PDB entry 7TMM | electron microscopy, 3.50 A resolution | chains M and N of the 16 polymer chains in the assembly

[Chain M]
Name: V-type proton ATPase subunit D
From: Saccharomyces cerevisiae
UniProtKB: A0A6A5Q1W2 (A0A6A5Q1W2_YEASX); residues 1-256 here = UniProt positions 1-256
Chain sequence (256 residues; numbered 1 to 256; the number before each row is that of its first residue):
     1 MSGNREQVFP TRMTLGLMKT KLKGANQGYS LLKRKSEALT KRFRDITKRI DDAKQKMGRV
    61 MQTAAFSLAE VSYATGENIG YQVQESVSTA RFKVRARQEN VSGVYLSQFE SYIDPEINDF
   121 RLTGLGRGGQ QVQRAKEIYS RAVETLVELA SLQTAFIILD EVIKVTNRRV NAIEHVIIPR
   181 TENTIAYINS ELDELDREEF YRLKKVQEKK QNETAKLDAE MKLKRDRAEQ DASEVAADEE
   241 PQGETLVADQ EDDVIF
Not modelled in the structure: 1-3, 218-256

[Chain N]
Name: V-type proton ATPase subunit F
From: Saccharomyces cerevisiae
UniProtKB: A0A6A5PYF6 (A0A6A5PYF6_YEASX); numbering as in UniProt (aligned over 1-118)
Chain sequence (118 residues; each row starts with the number of its first residue):
     1 MAEKRTLIAV IADEDTTTGL LLAGIGQITP ETQEKNFFVY QEGKTTKEEI TDKFNHFTEE
    61 RDDIAILLIN QHIAENIRAR VDSFTNAFPA ILEIPSKDHP YDPEKDSVLK RVRKLFGE
Not modelled in the structure: 1, 113-118

[Interface between chain M and chain N]
Contacting residue pairs (36):
  Lys54(M) - Tyr101(N)
  Met57(M) - Glu93(N)
  Met57(M) - Pro95(N)
  Met57(M) - Tyr101(N)  hydrophobic
  Met61(M) - Ile94(N)  hydrophobic
  Met61(M) - Pro95(N)
  Gly80(M) - Thr18(N)
  Val83(M) - Thr18(N)
  Val83(M) - Leu21(N)  hydrophobic
  Val87(M) - Gln27(N)
  Val87(M) - Ile28(N)  hydrogen bond (backbone-backbone)
  Ser88(M) - Gln27(N)
  Ser88(M) - Ile28(N)
  Thr89(M) - Gly26(N)
  Thr89(M) - Gln27(N)
  Ala90(M) - Ile25(N)
  Ala90(M) - Gly26(N)
  Ala90(M) - Gln27(N)
  Arg91(M) - Gly24(N)  hydrogen bond (backbone-backbone)
  Phe92(M) - Ile8(N)  hydrophobic
  Phe92(M) - Gly24(N)  hydrogen bond (backbone-backbone)
  Phe92(M) - Ile25(N)
  Val94(M) - Thr6(N)
  Tyr139(M) - Gly19(N)
  Tyr139(M) - Leu20(N)  hydrophobic
  Tyr139(M) - Ala23(N)
  Leu146(M) - Leu68(N)  hydrophobic
  Leu146(M) - Leu92(N)  hydrophobic
  Leu146(M) - Ile94(N)  hydrophobic
  Leu149(M) - Leu92(N)  hydrophobic
  Ala150(M) - Leu92(N)  hydrophobic
  Gln153(M) - Ile91(N)  hydrogen bond (side chain-backbone)
  Gln153(M) - Leu92(N)
  Gln153(M) - Val108(N)
  Phe156(M) - Val108(N)
  Ile158(M) - Ala87(N)  hydrophobic
Also at the interface, not in a pair above, chain M (25 interface residues in all): Gly58, Lys93, Phe109, Ser140, Val147, Ile157
Also at the interface, not in a pair above, chain N (29 interface residues in all): Arg5, Leu22, Ala65, Ile66, Ala90, Leu109, Arg111, Val112

[Summary]
Chain M and chain N form an interface of 25 and 29 residues respectively; the contacts include 4 hydrogen
bonds. Polar contacts include Gln153(M)-Ile91(N), Val87(M)-Ile28(N) and Arg91(M)-Gly24(N).
Chain M is V-type proton ATPase subunit D and chain N is V-type proton ATPase subunit F, both from
Saccharomyces cerevisiae; the structure, Complete V1 Complex from Saccharomyces cerevisiae, was determined by
electron microscopy together with 7TMO, 7TMP, 7TMQ, 7TMR, 7TMS and 7TMT from the same study.
